5MSG - chains A and C of the 6 polymer chains in the assembly; structure by X-ray diffraction, 3.80 A resolution.

# Chain A
Molecule: Polymerase acidic protein
From: Influenza B virus
UniProt: Q5V8Z9 (Q5V8Z9_9INFB); residues 1-726 here = UniProt positions 1-726
Sequence (751 residues; numbered -13 to 737; the number before each row is that of its first residue; numbers below 1 keep their minus sign (Gly-13 is residue -13)):
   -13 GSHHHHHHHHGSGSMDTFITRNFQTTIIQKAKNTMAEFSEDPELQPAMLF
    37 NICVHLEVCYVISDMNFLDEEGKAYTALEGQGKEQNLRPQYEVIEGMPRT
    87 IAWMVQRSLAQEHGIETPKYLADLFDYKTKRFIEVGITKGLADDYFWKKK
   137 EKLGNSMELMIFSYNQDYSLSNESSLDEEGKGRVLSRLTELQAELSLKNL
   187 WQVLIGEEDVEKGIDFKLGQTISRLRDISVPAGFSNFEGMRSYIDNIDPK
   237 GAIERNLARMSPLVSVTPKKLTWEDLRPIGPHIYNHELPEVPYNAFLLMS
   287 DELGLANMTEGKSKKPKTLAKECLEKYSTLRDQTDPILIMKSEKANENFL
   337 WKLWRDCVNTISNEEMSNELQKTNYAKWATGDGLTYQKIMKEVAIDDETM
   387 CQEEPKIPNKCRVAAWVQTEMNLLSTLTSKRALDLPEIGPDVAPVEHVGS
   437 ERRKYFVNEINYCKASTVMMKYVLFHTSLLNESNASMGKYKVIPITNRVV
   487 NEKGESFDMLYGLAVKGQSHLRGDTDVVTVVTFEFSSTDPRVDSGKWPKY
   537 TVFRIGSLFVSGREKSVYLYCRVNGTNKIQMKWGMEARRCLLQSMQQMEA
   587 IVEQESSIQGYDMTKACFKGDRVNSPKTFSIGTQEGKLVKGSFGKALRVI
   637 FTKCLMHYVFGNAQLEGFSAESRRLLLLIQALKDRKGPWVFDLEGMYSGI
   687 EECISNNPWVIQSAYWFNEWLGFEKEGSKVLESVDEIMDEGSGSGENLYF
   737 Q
Not modelled in the structure: -13 to -1, 64-70, 724-737
Sequence notes: expression tag (-13 to 0, 727-737)

# Chain C
Molecule: Polymerase basic protein 2
From: Influenza B virus
UniProt: Q5V8X3 (Q5V8X3_9INFB); residues 1-770 here = UniProt positions 1-770
Sequence (798 residues; each row starts with the number of its first residue; numbers below 1 keep their minus sign (Gly-8 is residue -8)):
    -8 GSGSGSGSGMTLAKIELLKQLLRDNEAKTVLKQTTVDQYNIIRKFNTSRI
    42 EKNPSLRMKWAMCSNFPLALTKGDMANRIPLEYKGIQLKTNAEDIGTKGQ
    92 MCSIAAVTWWNTYGPIGDTEGFERVYESFFLRKMRLDNATWGRITFGPVE
   142 RVRKRVLLNPLTKEMPPDEASNVIMEILFPKEAGIPRESTWIHRELIKEK
   192 REKLKGTMITPIVLAYMLERELVARRRFLPVAGATSAEFIEMLHCLQGEN
   242 WRQIYHPGGNKLTESRSQSMIVACRKIIRRSIVASNPLELAVEIANKTVI
   292 DTEPLKSCLAAIDGGDVACDIIRAALGLKIRQRQRFGRLELKRISGRGFK
   342 NDEEILIGNGTIQKIGIWDGEEEFHVRCGECRGILKKSKMKLEKLLINSA
   392 KKEDMRDLIILCMVFSQDTRMFQGVRGEINFLNRAGQLLSPMYQLQRYFL
   442 NRSNDLFDQWGYEESPKASELHGINESMNASDYTLKGVVVTRNVIDDFSS
   492 TETEKVSITKNLSLIKRTGEVIMGANDVSELESQAQLMITYDTPKMWEMG
   542 TTKELVQNTYQWVLKNLVTLKAQFLLGKEDMFQWDAFEAFESIIPQKMAG
   592 QYSGFARAVLKQMRDQEVMKTDQFIKLLPFCFSPPKLRSNGEPYQFLKLV
   642 LKGGGENFIEVRKGSPLFSYNPQTEVLTICGRMMSLKGKIEDEERNRSMG
   692 NAVLAGFLVSGKYDPDLGDFKTIEELEKLKPGEKANILLYQGKPVKVVKR
   742 KRYSALSNDISQGIKRQRMTVESMGWALSGWSHPQFEKGSGSENLYFQ
Not modelled in the structure: -8 to -1, 486-495, 741-789
Sequence notes: expression tag (-8 to 0, 771-789)
From the paper describing this entry:
  - conformationally variable residues (side-chain flip): Arg40, Lys43

# How chain A and chain C interact
Residue-residue contacts (82; chain A residue first):
  Trp89(A) with Gly175(C); Ile176(C); Pro177(C)
  Met90(A) with Lys172(C)
  Arg93(A) with Glu167(C), salt bridge; Pro171(C), hydrogen bond (side chain-backbone); Lys172(C); Ala174(C); Gly175(C), hydrogen bond (side chain-backbone); Pro177(C)
  Ser94(A) with Lys172(C)
  Gln97(A) with Pro171(C); Lys172(C)
  Ala429(A) with Trp132(C), hydrophobic
  Pro430(A) with Gly133(C); Gln244(C)
  Val431(A) with Ile135(C), hydrophobic; Cys236(C); Trp242(C), hydrophobic; Gln244(C)
  Val434(A) with Phe137(C), hydrophobic
  Arg438(A) with Phe137(C)
  Leu466(A) with Lys50(C); Trp51(C), hydrophobic
  Asn467(A) with Cys54(C), hydrogen bond
  Ser469(A) with Trp51(C)
  Asn470(A) with Trp51(C), hydrogen bond (side chain-backbone); Ala52(C); Cys54(C); Ser55(C)
  Ala471(A) with Cys54(C)
  Leu507(A) with Trp51(C), hydrophobic
  Asp510(A) with Leu47(C); Arg48(C), salt bridge
  Lys564(A) with Leu47(C); Trp51(C)
  Lys568(A) with Asn44(C); Ser46(C), hydrogen bond; Leu47(C); Lys50(C)
  Met571(A) with Lys50(C)
  Glu572(A) with Lys50(C), salt bridge
  Glu589(A) with Asn241(C); Trp242(C), hydrogen bond
  Gln590(A) with Asn241(C)
  Ser592(A) with Phe137(C)
  Ser593(A) with Gly138(C); Pro139(C); Asn241(C); Gln548(C); Gln552(C), hydrogen bond (backbone-side chain); Arg673(C)
  Ile594(A) with Gln552(C), hydrogen bond (backbone-side chain); Arg673(C); Met674(C); Met675(C), hydrophobic
  Gly596(A) with Phe137(C)
  Tyr597(A) with Phe137(C)
  Asp598(A) with Phe137(C)
  Arg671(A) with Tyr661(C), hydrogen bond (side chain-backbone); Pro663(C); Tyr731(C)
  Lys672(A) with Lys654(C)
  Gly713(A) with Gln664(C)
  Ser714(A) with Gln664(C), hydrogen bond
  Leu717(A) with Gln664(C)
  Glu718(A) with Asn662(C), hydrogen bond; Pro663(C); Gln664(C); Lys734(C)
  Ser719(A) with Lys734(C), hydrogen bond (backbone-side chain)
  Asp721(A) with Arg686(C); Asn687(C); Arg688(C); Lys734(C)
  Glu722(A) with Met690(C); Leu730(C); Tyr731(C), hydrogen bond; Lys734(C)
  Ile723(A) with Ser689(C); Lys703(C); Lys734(C)
Also at the interface, not in a pair above, chain A (46 interface residues in all): Pro104, Lys105, Lys256, Met473, Ile565, Glu591, Val720
Also at the interface, not in a pair above, chain C (48 interface residues in all): Gly672, Glu685, Gln732

# Overview
46 residues of chain A face 48 of chain C across their interface; the contacts include 13 hydrogen bonds and 3
salt bridges. Polar contacts include Arg93(A)-Glu167(C), Asp510(A)-Arg48(C) and Glu572(A)-Lys50(C). The paper
reports conformational variability at Arg40(C) and Lys43(C).
Here chain A is Polymerase acidic protein and chain C is Polymerase basic protein 2, both from Influenza B
virus. Entry 5MSG (Influenza B polymerase bound to vRNA promoter and capped RNA primer) was determined by
X-ray diffraction.
